4QBY - chains M and b of the 32 polymer chains in the assembly; structure by X-ray diffraction, 3.00 A resolution.

[Chain M]
Molecule: Proteasome subunit beta type-7
From: Saccharomyces cerevisiae
Notes: EC 3.4.25.1; fragment: beta subunit; engineered mutation(s): wild type
UniProt: P30657 (PSB7_YEAST); residues -12 to 233 here correspond to UniProt positions 21-266 (UniProt number = residue number + 33)
Sequence (246 residues; row label = number of the first residue in the row; numbers below 1 keep their minus sign (Thr-12 is residue -12)):
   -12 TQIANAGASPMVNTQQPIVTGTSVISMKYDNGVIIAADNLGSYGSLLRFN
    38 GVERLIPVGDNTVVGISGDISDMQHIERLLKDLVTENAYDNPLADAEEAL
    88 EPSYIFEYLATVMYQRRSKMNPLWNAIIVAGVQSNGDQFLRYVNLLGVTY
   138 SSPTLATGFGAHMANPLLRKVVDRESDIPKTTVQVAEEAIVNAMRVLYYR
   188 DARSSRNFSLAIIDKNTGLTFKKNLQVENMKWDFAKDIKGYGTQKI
Not modelled in the structure: -12 to 0

[Chain b]
Molecule: Proteasome subunit beta type-1
From: Saccharomyces cerevisiae
Notes: EC 3.4.25.1; fragment: beta subunit; engineered mutation(s): wild type
UniProt: P38624 (PSB1_YEAST); residues 1-196 here correspond to UniProt positions 20-215 (UniProt number = residue number + 19)
Sequence (196 residues; numbered 1 to 196; the number before each row is that of its first residue):
     1 TSIMAVTFKDGVILGADSRTTTGAYIANRVTDKLTRVHDKIWCCRSGSAA
    51 DTQAIADIVQYHLELYTSQYGTPSTETAASVFKELCYENKDNLTAGIIVA
   101 GYDDKNKGEVYTIPLGGSVHKLPYAIAGSGSTFIYGYCDKNFRENMSKEE
   151 TVDFIKHSLSQAIKWDGSSGGVIRMVVLTAAGVERLIFYPDEYEQL
Curated features (UniProtKB/Swiss-Prot):
  - active site: Thr1 (Nucleophile)

[How chain M and chain b interact]
Contacting residue pairs (60; chain M residue first):
  Ser32(M) - Trp165(b)
  Ser32(M) - Asp166(b)
  Ser32(M) - Gly167(b)  hydrogen bond (backbone-backbone)
  Ser32(M) - Ser168(b)
  Leu33(M) - Phe133(b)  hydrophobic
  Leu33(M) - Trp165(b)
  Leu34(M) - Lys164(b)
  Leu34(M) - Trp165(b)  hydrogen bond (backbone-backbone)
  Leu34(M) - Gly167(b)
  Arg35(M) - Trp165(b)
  Phe146(M) - Ala24(b)
  Phe146(M) - Tyr25(b)
  Tyr185(M) - Glu194(b)  hydrogen bond
  Tyr186(M) - Ile26(b)
  Tyr186(M) - Arg29(b)
  Arg187(M) - Ala24(b)
  Arg187(M) - Tyr25(b)
  Arg187(M) - Ile26(b)  hydrogen bond (backbone-backbone)
  Arg187(M) - Ala27(b)  hydrogen bond (side chain-backbone)
  Arg187(M) - Arg29(b)
  Asp188(M) - Ala24(b)
  Asp188(M) - Ile26(b)
  Ala189(M) - Arg19(b)
  Ala189(M) - Ala24(b)  hydrogen bond (backbone-backbone)
  Ala189(M) - Ile26(b)
  Ala189(M) - Gly167(b)
  Arg193(M) - Asp191(b)  salt bridge
  Arg193(M) - Glu194(b)  salt bridge
  Lys218(M) - Arg29(b)  hydrogen bond (backbone-side chain)
  Trp219(M) - Arg29(b)
  Trp219(M) - Gly171(b)
  Trp219(M) - Val172(b)  hydrophobic
  Trp219(M) - Tyr189(b)
  Trp219(M) - Pro190(b)
  Asp220(M) - Tyr189(b)
  Phe221(M) - Arg29(b)
  Phe221(M) - Val30(b)  hydrophobic
  Ala222(M) - Val30(b)  hydrophobic
  Ala222(M) - Val172(b)  hydrophobic
  Ala222(M) - Arg174(b)  hydrogen bond (backbone-side chain)
  Ala222(M) - Ile187(b)  hydrophobic
  Lys223(M) - Ile187(b)
  Lys223(M) - Tyr189(b)
  Ile225(M) - Val30(b)
  Ile225(M) - Arg174(b)
  Lys226(M) - Asp32(b)
  Gly227(M) - Asp32(b)  hydrogen bond (backbone-side chain)
  Tyr228(M) - Thr35(b)
  Tyr228(M) - Arg45(b)
  Tyr228(M) - Gln53(b)  hydrogen bond (side chain-backbone)
  Tyr228(M) - Ala56(b)
  Tyr228(M) - Asp57(b)  hydrogen bond
  Gln231(M) - Asp32(b)
  Gln231(M) - Leu34(b)
  Gln231(M) - Thr35(b)
  Gln231(M) - Arg36(b)  hydrogen bond (side chain-backbone)
  Gln231(M) - Trp42(b)
  Gln231(M) - Arg185(b)
  Ile233(M) - Trp42(b)  hydrophobic
  Ile233(M) - Arg185(b)  hydrogen bond (backbone-side chain)
Other interface residues (no listed pair), chain M (27 interface residues in all): Asn37, Met150, Arg190, Met217
Other interface residues (no listed pair), chain b (35 interface residues in all): Thr21, Asn28, Ile163, Val183

[Summary]
27 residues of chain M face 35 of chain b across their interface, with 13 hydrogen bonds and 2 salt bridges.
Polar pairs include Arg193(M)-Asp191(b), Arg193(M)-Glu194(b) and Tyr185(M)-Glu194(b). Curated annotation
(UniProt) lists active-site residue Thr1(b) on chain b.
Here chain M is Proteasome subunit beta type-7 and chain b is Proteasome subunit beta type-1, both from
Saccharomyces cerevisiae. Entry 4QBY (yCP in complex with BOC-ALA-ALA-ALA-CHO) was determined by X-ray
diffraction.
